Entry 8V6I (electron microscopy, 14.06 A resolution (very low resolution: no residue pairs are listed; an interface is given only as per-side residue counts)); this record covers chains A and F of the 6 polymer chains in the assembly.

# Chain A
Name: DNA polymerase alpha catalytic subunit
Source organism: Xenopus laevis
Notes: EC 2.7.7.7
Reference sequence: Q9DE46 (DPOLA_XENLA); numbering as in UniProt (aligned over 335-1458)
Sequence (1127 residues; numbered 332 to 1458; the number before each row is that of its first residue):
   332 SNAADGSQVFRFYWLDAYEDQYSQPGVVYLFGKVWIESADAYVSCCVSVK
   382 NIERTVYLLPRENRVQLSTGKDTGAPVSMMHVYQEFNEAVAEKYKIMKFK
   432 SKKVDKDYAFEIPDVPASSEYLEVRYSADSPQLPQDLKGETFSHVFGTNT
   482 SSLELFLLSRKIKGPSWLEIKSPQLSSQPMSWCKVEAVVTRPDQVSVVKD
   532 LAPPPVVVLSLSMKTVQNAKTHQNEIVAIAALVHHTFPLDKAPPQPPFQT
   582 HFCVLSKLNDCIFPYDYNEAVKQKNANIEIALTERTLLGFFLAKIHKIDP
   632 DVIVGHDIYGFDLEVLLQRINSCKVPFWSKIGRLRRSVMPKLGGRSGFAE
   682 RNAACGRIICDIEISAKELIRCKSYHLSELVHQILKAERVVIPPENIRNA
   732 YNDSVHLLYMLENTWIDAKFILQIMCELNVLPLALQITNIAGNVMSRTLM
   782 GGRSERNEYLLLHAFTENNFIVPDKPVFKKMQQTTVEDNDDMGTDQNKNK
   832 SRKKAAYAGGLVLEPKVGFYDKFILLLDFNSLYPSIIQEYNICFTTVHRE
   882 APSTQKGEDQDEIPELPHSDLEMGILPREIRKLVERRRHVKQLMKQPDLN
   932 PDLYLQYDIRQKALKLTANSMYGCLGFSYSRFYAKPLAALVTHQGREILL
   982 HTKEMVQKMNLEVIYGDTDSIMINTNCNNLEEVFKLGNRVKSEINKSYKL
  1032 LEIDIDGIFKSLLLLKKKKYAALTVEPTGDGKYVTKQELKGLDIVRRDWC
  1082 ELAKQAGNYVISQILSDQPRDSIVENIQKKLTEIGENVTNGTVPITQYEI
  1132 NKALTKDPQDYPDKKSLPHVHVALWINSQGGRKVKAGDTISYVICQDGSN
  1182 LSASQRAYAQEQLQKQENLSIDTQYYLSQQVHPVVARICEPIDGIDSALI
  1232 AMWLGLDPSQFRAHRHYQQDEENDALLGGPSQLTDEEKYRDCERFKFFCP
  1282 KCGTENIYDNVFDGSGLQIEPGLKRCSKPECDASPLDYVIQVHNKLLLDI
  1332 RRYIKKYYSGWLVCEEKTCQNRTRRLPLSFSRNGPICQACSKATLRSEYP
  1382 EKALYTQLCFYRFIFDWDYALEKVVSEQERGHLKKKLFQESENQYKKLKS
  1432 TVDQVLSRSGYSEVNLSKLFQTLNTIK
Unresolved in the structure: 332-338, 809-835, 883-891, 1243-1270, 1453-1458
Differences from the reference sequence: expression tag (332-334)
Metal / ion sites: Mg2+: Asp-859, Phe-860, Asp-1000 (together with 2'-deoxyguanosine-5'-triphosphate); Zn2+ site 1: Cys-1280, Cys-1283, Cys-1307, Cys-1312; Zn2+ site 2: Cys-1345, Cys-1350, Cys-1368, Cys-1371
Ligand contacts: 2'-deoxyguanosine-5'-triphosphate (DGT): Asp-859, Phe-860, Asn-861, Ser-862, Leu-863, Tyr-864, Pro-865, Arg-918, Lys-922, Gln-942, Lys-946, Leu-947, Asn-950, Tyr-953, Gly-954, Asp-1000
Swiss-Prot annotation at these positions:
  - zinc finger: Cys-1280 to Pro-1310 (CysA-type)
  - motif: Cys-1345 to Cys-1371 (CysB motif)
  - binding site (Zn(2+)): Cys-1280, Cys-1283, Cys-1307, Cys-1312, Cys-1345, Cys-1350, Cys-1368, Cys-1371

# Chain F
Molecule: RNA-DNA primer
Sequence (20 nucleotides; row label = number of the first residue in the row):
     1 XGAUACUGCGTGAACTTAGC
Modified positions: GTP (guanosine-5'-triphosphate) at position 1; DOC (2',3'-dideoxycytidine-5'-monophosphate) at position 20
Metal / ion sites: Mg2+ near GTP_1 (its only coordinating residue here)

# How chain A and chain F interact
At this resolution (14 A) residue pairs are not listed: 21 residues of chain A and 7 of chain F lie at the interface.

# Overview
21 residues of chain A face 7 of chain F across their interface. Chain A binds
2'-deoxyguanosine-5'-triphosphate. Asp-859(A), Phe-860(A) and Asp-1000(A) form the Mg2+ site. The Zn2+ site 1
is built by Cys-1280(A), Cys-1283(A), Cys-1307(A) and Cys-1312(A). UniProt lists 8 Zn2+-binding residues on
chain A.
Here chain A is DNA polymerase alpha catalytic subunit (Xenopus laevis) and chain F is RNA-DNA primer. Entry
8V6I (DNA elongation complex (configuration 1) of Xenopus laevis DNA polymerase alpha-primase) was determined
by electron microscopy, deposited together with 8G99, 8G9F, 8G9L, 8G9N, 8G9O, 8UCU and 8 further entries.
